3NVV - chains A and C of the 6 polymer chains in the assembly; structure by X-ray diffraction, 1.82 A resolution.

Chain A:
Name: Xanthine dehydrogenase/oxidase
Organism: Bos taurus
Notes: EC 1.17.1.4, 1.17.3.2; fragment: Iron-Sulfur Binding Domain
UniProtKB: P80457 (XDH_BOVIN); residue numbers follow UniProt; this construct covers 2-165
Amino-acid sequence (164 residues; row label = number of the first residue in the row):
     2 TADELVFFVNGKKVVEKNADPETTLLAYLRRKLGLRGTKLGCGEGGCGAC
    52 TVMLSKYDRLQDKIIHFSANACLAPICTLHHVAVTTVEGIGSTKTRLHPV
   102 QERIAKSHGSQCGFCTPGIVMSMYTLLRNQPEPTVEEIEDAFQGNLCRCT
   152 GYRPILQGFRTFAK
Ion coordination: 2Fe-2S cluster Fe site 1: C43, C48, C51, C73; 2Fe-2S cluster Fe site 2: C113, C116, C148, C150
Ligand contacts:
  - FAD (flavin-adenine dinucleotide): E45, G46, G47, L74
  - 2Fe-2S cluster (FES), molecule 1: K40, L41, G42, C43, G44, G46, G47, C48, G49, A50, C51, N71, C73
  - 2Fe-2S cluster (FES), molecule 2: S111, Q112, C113, G114, F115, C116, C148, R149, C150, T151
  - MTE (phosphonic acidmono-(2-amino-5,6-dimercapto-4-oxo-3,7,8a,9,10,10a-hexahydro-4H-8-oxa-1,3,9,10-tetraaza-anthracen-7-ylmethyl)ester): Q112, C113, C150
Swiss-Prot annotation at these positions:
  - binding site ([2Fe-2S] cluster): C43, C48, C51, C73, C113, C116, C148, C150

Chain C:
Name: Xanthine dehydrogenase/oxidase
Organism: Bos taurus
Notes: EC 1.17.1.4, 1.17.3.2; fragment: Molybdenum Binding Domain
UniProtKB: P80457 (XDH_BOVIN); numbering as in UniProt (aligned over 571-1325)
Amino-acid sequence (755 residues; row label = number of the first residue in the row):
   571 DTVGRPLPHLAAAMQASGEAVYCDDIPRYENELFLRLVTSTRAHAKIKSI
   621 DVSEAQKVPGFVCFLSADDIPGSNETGLFNDETVFAKDTVTCVGHIIGAV
   671 VADTPEHAERAAHVVKVTYEDLPAIITIEDAIKNNSFYGSELKIEKGDLK
   721 KGFSEADNVVSGELYIGGQDHFYLETHCTIAIPKGEEGEMELFVSTQNAM
   771 KTQSFVAKMLGVPVNRILVRVKRMGGGFGGKETRSTLVSVAVALAAYKTG
   821 HPVRCMLDRNEDMLITGGRHPFLARYKVGFMKTGTIVALEVDHYSNAGNS
   871 RDLSHSIMERALFHMDNCYKIPNIRGTGRLCKTNLSSNTAFRGFGGPQAL
   921 FIAENWMSEVAVTCGLPAEEVRWKNMYKEGDLTHFNQRLEGFSVPRCWDE
   971 CLKSSQYYARKSEVDKFNKENCWKKRGLCIIPTKFGISFTVPFLNQAGAL
  1021 IHVYTDGSVLVSHGGTEMGQGLHTKMVQVASKALKIPISKIYISETSTNT
  1071 VPNSSPTAASVSTDIYGQAVYEACQTILKRLEPFKKKNPDGSWEDWVMAA
  1121 YQDRVSLSTTGFYRTPNLGYSFETNSGNAFHYFTYGVACSEVEIDCLTGD
  1171 HKNLRTDIVMDVGSSLNPAIDIGQVEGAFVQGLGLFTLEELHYSPEGSLH
  1221 TRGPSTYKIPAFGSIPTEFRVSLLRDCPNKKAIYASKAVGEPPLFLGASV
  1271 FFAIKDAIRAARAQHTNNNTKELFRLDSPATPEKIRNACVDKFTTLCVTG
  1321 APGNC
Cystine bridges: C1317-C1325
Ligand contacts:
  - arsenite (AST): E802, A910, F914, A1078, A1079, E1261
  - MTE (phosphonic acidmono-(2-amino-5,6-dimercapto-4-oxo-3,7,8a,9,10,10a-hexahydro-4H-8-oxa-1,3,9,10-tetraaza-anthracen-7-ylmethyl)ester): G796, G797, F798, G799, R912, M1038, G1039, Q1040, L1042, T1077, A1078, A1079, S1080, V1081, S1082, T1083, Q1194, G1260, E1261
Swiss-Prot annotation at these positions:
  - active site: E1261 (Proton acceptor)
  - binding site (Mo-molybdopterin): Q767, F798, R912, A1079
  - binding site (substrate): E802, R880, F914, T1010
Reported in the primary citation:
  - binding site for arsenite: E802, E1261

How chain A and chain C interact:
Pairs across the interface - 94 pairs, chain A then chain C:
  E23(A) - R680(C)  salt bridge
  A28(A) - E676(C)
  R31(A) - D594(C)  salt bridge
  R31(A) - D595(C)  salt bridge
  R32(A) - R598(C)  hydrogen bond (backbone-side chain)
  R32(A) - P675(C)
  R32(A) - E676(C)  salt bridge
  R37(A) - D595(C)
  G38(A) - G588(C)
  K40(A) - A590(C)
  K40(A) - Y592(C)
  K40(A) - D595(C)  salt bridge
  L41(A) - M826(C)
  L41(A) - D828(C)
  G42(A) - L744(C)
  G42(A) - R829(C)  hydrogen bond (backbone-side chain)
  C43(A) - R829(C)
  C43(A) - P1224(C)
  E45(A) - G1223(C)
  E45(A) - P1224(C)
  E45(A) - S1225(C)  hydrogen bond
  G47(A) - P1224(C)
  V88(A) - A586(C)
  V88(A) - S587(C)
  V88(A) - G588(C)
  S93(A) - S587(C)
  S93(A) - E589(C)
  T94(A) - A583(C)
  T94(A) - E589(C)  hydrogen bond
  K95(A) - E589(C)
  L98(A) - S587(C)
  Q102(A) - A586(C)  hydrogen bond (side chain-backbone)
  Q102(A) - S587(C)
  I105(A) - A586(C)  hydrophobic
  A106(A) - A582(C)
  A106(A) - A583(C)
  H109(A) - P576(C)
  H109(A) - P578(C)
  H109(A) - A1189(C)
  S111(A) - Q585(C)  hydrogen bond
  Q112(A) - H579(C)
  Q112(A) - Q585(C)
  Q112(A) - G1039(C)
  Q112(A) - G1193(C)  hydrogen bond (side chain-backbone)
  Q112(A) - Q1194(C)  hydrogen bond
  C113(A) - Q585(C)
  C113(A) - Y592(C)  hydrogen bond (backbone-side chain)
  C113(A) - M794(C)
  C113(A) - G795(C)
  C113(A) - G796(C)
  C113(A) - M1038(C)
  C113(A) - G1039(C)
  G114(A) - Q585(C)
  G114(A) - Y592(C)  hydrogen bond (backbone-side chain)
  F115(A) - Y592(C)  hydrogen bond (backbone-side chain)
  F115(A) - L744(C)
  F115(A) - E745(C)
  T117(A) - Q585(C)
  T117(A) - A586(C)
  P118(A) - Q585(C)
  V121(A) - A586(C)
  E140(A) - F1232(C)
  E140(A) - G1233(C)  hydrogen bond (side chain-backbone)
  F143(A) - F1232(C)  hydrophobic
  N146(A) - F1232(C)
  L147(A) - L744(C)
  R149(A) - Q739(C)
  R149(A) - D740(C)  hydrogen bond (side chain-backbone)
  R149(A) - H741(C)  hydrogen bond (side chain-backbone)
  R149(A) - F742(C)
  R149(A) - L744(C)
  R149(A) - F798(C)
  R149(A) - F911(C)
  R149(A) - Q1201(C)
  R149(A) - E1209(C)  salt bridge
  R149(A) - I1229(C)
  R149(A) - P1230(C)
  C150(A) - F798(C)  hydrophobic
  C150(A) - G1197(C)
  T151(A) - E1196(C)
  T151(A) - G1197(C)
  G152(A) - G1197(C)
  G152(A) - V1200(C)
  G152(A) - I1235(C)
  Y153(A) - P1230(C)  hydrogen bond (side chain-backbone)
  Y153(A) - A1231(C)
  Y153(A) - F1232(C)  hydrophobic
  Y153(A) - I1235(C)  hydrophobic
  R154(A) - E1196(C)  salt bridge
  R154(A) - I1235(C)
  R154(A) - F1239(C)
  P155(A) - E1196(C)
  I156(A) - F1232(C)  hydrophobic
  L157(A) - F1232(C)  hydrophobic
Other interface residues (no listed pair), chain A (49 interface residues in all): C48, A50, E89, G92, C116, I120, C148
Other interface residues (no listed pair), chain C (58 interface residues in all): L577, M584, P597, I1192, R1222, Y1227

In short:
The interface between chain A and chain C involves 49 residues on one side and 58 on the other; the contacts
include 15 hydrogen bonds and 7 salt bridges. Polar contacts include E23(A)-R680(C), R31(A)-D594(C) and
R31(A)-D595(C). From the paper: a binding site for arsenite at E802(C) and E1261(C).
Chain A is Xanthine dehydrogenase/oxidase and chain C is Xanthine dehydrogenase/oxidase, both from Bos taurus;
the structure, Crystal Structure of Bovine Xanthine Oxidase in Complex with Arsenite, was determined by X-ray
diffraction (same publication as 3SR6).
